PDB entry 6AHL | X-ray diffraction, 1.80 A resolution | chain A

Chain A:
Name: Lysozyme C
Source organism: Gallus gallus
Notes: EC 3.2.1.17
Reference sequence: P00698 (LYSC_CHICK); residues 1-129 here correspond to UniProt positions 19-147 (UniProt number = residue number + 18)
Sequence (129 residues; each row starts with the number of its first residue):
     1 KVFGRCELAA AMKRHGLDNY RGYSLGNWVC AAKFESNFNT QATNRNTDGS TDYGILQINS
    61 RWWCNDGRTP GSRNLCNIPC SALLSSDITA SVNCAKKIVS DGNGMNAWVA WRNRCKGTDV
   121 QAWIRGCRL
Disulfide bonds: Cys-6/Cys-127, Cys-30/Cys-115, Cys-64/Cys-80, Cys-76/Cys-94
Metal / ion sites: Na+: Ser-60, Cys-64, Ser-72, Arg-73
Ligand contacts:
  - 4-carboxycinnamic acid (CIN), molecule 1: Phe-34, Arg-114, Ala-122, Trp-123
  - 4-carboxycinnamic acid (CIN), molecule 2: Thr-43, Asn-44, Arg-45, Thr-51, Arg-68
  - s-1,2-propanediol (PGO): Asp-52, Leu-56, Gln-57, Ile-58, Asn-59, Trp-63, Ile-98, Ala-107, Trp-108
UniProt features mapped onto this chain:
  - active site: Glu-35, Asp-52
  - binding site (substrate): Asp-101
Reported in the primary citation:
  - binding site for 4-carboxycinnamic acid: Thr-43, Asn-44, Arg-45, Arg-68

Summary:
Bound to chain A: s-1,2-propanediol and 4-carboxycinnamic acid. Ser-60, Cys-64, Ser-72 and Arg-73 coordinate
Na+. Curated annotation (UniProt) lists active-site residues Glu-35 and Asp-52 and substrate-binding residue
Asp-101. From the paper: a binding site for 4-carboxycinnamic acid at Thr-43, Asn-44 and Arg-45 among others.
Chain A is Lysozyme C (Gallus gallus); the structure, Crystal Structure of HEWL in complex with Cinnamaldehyde
(in the aroma form) after 5 hours under ..., was determined by X-ray diffraction together with 6AHH and 6AC2
from the same study.
